PDB entry 7KN4 | X-ray diffraction, 2.70 A resolution | chains A and H of the 3 polymer chains in the assembly

[Chain A]
Protein: Spike protein S1
From: Severe acute respiratory syndrome coronavirus 2
Reference sequence: P0DTC2 (SPIKE_SARS2); residue numbers follow UniProt; this construct covers 319-541
Amino-acid sequence (231 residues; numbered 319 to 549; the number before each row is that of its first residue):
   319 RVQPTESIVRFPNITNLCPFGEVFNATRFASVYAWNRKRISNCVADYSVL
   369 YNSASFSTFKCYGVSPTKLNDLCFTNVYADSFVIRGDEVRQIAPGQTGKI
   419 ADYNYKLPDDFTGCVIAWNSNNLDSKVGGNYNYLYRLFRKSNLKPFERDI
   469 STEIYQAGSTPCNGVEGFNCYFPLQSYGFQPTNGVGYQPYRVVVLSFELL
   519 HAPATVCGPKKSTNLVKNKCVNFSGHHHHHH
Not modelled in the structure: 319-333, 519, 529-549
Construct notes: expression tag (542-549)
Disulfides: Cys-336/Cys-361, Cys-379/Cys-432, Cys-391/Cys-525, Cys-480/Cys-488
Covalently attached groups: N-acetylglucosamine (NAG) linked to Asn-343
Curated features (UniProtKB/Swiss-Prot):
  - region: Arg-403 to Asp-405 (Integrin-binding motif), Asn-448 to Phe-456 (Immunodominant HLA epitope recognized by the CD8+)
  - glycosylation: Thr-323 (O-linked (GalNAc) threonine), Ser-325 (O-linked (HexNAc...) serine), Asn-331 (N-linked (GlcNAc...) (complex) asparagine), Asn-343 (N-linked (GlcNAc...) (complex) asparagine)
Reported in the primary citation:
  - mutagenesis - N501Y: increased binding to S-E6 Fab heavy chain (chain H)
  - mutagenesis - E484K/N501Y: decreased binding to S-E6 Fab heavy chain (chain H)

[Chain H]
Protein: S-E6 Fab heavy chain
From: Homo sapiens
Notes: antibody fragment or engineered binder
Amino-acid sequence (223 residues; numbered 1 to 216 plus 7 insertion-coded residues; the number before each row is that of its first residue; a row labelled like 35A-35B holds insertion residues (35A, then the next letters in order)):
     1 QVTLRESGPGLVKPSETLSLTCAVSGGSLSSVNYY
35A-35B WS
    36 WIRQHPGKGLEWIGYIYYSGSTNYNPSLKSRVTMSLDTSKNQFSLKL
82A-82C SSV
    83 TAADTAVYYCATPGAIMG
100A-100B AL
   101 HIWGQGTLVTVSSASTKGPSVFPLAPSSKSTSGGTAALGCLVKDYFPEPV
   151 TVSWNSGALTSGVHTFPAVLQSSGLYSLSSVVTVPSSSLGTQTYICNVNH
   201 KPSNTKVDKKVEPKSC
Not modelled in the structure: 26-28, 130, 215-216
Disulfides: Cys-22/Cys-92, Cys-140/Cys-196

[Chain A / chain H interface]
Contacting residue pairs (14; chain A residue first):
  Ala-475(A) with Asn-33(H), hydrogen bond (backbone-side chain); Ala-97(H); Ile-98(H), hydrophobic
  Gly-476(A) with Asn-33(H)
  Phe-486(A) with Tyr-34(H); Pro-95(H); Gly-96(H); His-101(H); Ile-102(H), hydrophobic
  Asn-487(A) with Tyr-34(H), hydrogen bond; Gly-96(H); Ala-97(H), hydrogen bond (side chain-backbone)
  Tyr-489(A) with Ile-98(H), hydrophobic; His-101(H)
Other interface residues (no listed pair), chain A (8 interface residues in all): Phe-456, Tyr-473, Ser-477
The authors on this interface:
  - specific contacts: Ala-475(A)/Asn-33(H) (backbone contact), Tyr-34(H)/Asn-487(A) (hydrogen bond), Ala-97(H)/Asn-487(A) (hydrogen bond), His-101(H)/Phe-486(A) (hydrophobic contact), Ile-102(H)/Phe-486(A) (hydrophobic contact)
  - epitope / paratope residues, chain A: Ala-475(A), Phe-486(A), Asn-487(A)
  - epitope / paratope residues, chain H: Asn-33(H), Tyr-34(H), Ala-97(H), His-101(H), Ile-102(H)

[Summary]
Chain A and chain H each contribute 8 residues to their interface; the contacts include 3 hydrogen bonds.
Polar pairs include Ala-475(A)/Asn-33(H), Asn-487(A)/Tyr-34(H) and Asn-487(A)/Ala-97(H). The paper describes a
backbone contact between Ala-475(A) and Asn-33(H); hydrogen bonds between Tyr-34(H) and Asn-487(A) and
Ala-97(H) and Asn-487(A); hydrophobic contacts between His-101(H) and Phe-486(A) and Ile-102(H) and
Phe-486(A). From the paper: N501Y of chain A increases binding to S-E6 Fab heavy chain (chain H);
epitope/paratope residues Ala-475(A), Phe-486(A) and Asn-33(H) among others.
Here chain A is Spike protein S1 (Severe acute respiratory syndrome coronavirus 2) and chain H is S-E6 Fab
heavy chain (Homo sapiens). Entry 7KN4 (Crystal structure of SARS-CoV-2 spike protein receptor-binding domain
complexed with a pre-pandemic antibody S-E6 Fab) was determined by X-ray diffraction.
